1Y4T - chain A; structure by X-ray diffraction, 1.80 A resolution.

# Chain A
Molecule: putative iron-uptake ABC transport system periplasmic iron-binding protein
From: Campylobacter jejuni
UniProtKB: Q9PIV4 (Q9PIV4_CAMJE); residues 4-321 here correspond to UniProt positions 17-334 (UniProt number = residue number + 13)
Amino-acid sequence (322 residues; each row starts with the number of its first residue):
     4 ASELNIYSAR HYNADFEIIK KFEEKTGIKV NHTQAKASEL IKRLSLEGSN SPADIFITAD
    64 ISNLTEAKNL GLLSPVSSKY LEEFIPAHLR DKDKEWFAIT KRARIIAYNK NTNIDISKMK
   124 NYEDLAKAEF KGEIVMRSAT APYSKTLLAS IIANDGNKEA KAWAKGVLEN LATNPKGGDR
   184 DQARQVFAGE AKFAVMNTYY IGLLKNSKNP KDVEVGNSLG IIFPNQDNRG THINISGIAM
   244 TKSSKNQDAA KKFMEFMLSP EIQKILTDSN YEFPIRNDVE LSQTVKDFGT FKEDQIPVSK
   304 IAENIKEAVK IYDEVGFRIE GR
Unresolved in the structure: 4, 322-325
Differences from the reference sequence: cloning artifact (322-325)
Ion coordination: Fe ion: His14, Tyr15, Tyr146, Tyr202, Tyr203

# Overview
The Fe ion site is built by His14, Tyr15, Tyr146, Tyr202 and Tyr203.
Chain A is putative iron-uptake ABC transport system periplasmic iron-binding protein (Campylobacter jejuni);
the structure, Ferric binding protein from Campylobacter jejuni, was determined by X-ray diffraction,
deposited together with 1Y9U.
